PDB entry 7PBO | electron microscopy, 2.90 A resolution | chains A and F of the 10 polymer chains in the assembly

[Chain A (and F)]
Molecule: Holliday junction ATP-dependent DNA helicase RuvB
Source organism: Streptococcus thermophilus
Notes: EC 3.6.4.12; chain F of this document is another copy of the same molecule, construct and numbering; everything in this record applies to it too
UniProt: A0A2U2MES7 (A0A2U2MES7_STRTR); numbering as in UniProt (aligned over 19-333)
Chain sequence (315 residues; each row starts with the number of its first residue):
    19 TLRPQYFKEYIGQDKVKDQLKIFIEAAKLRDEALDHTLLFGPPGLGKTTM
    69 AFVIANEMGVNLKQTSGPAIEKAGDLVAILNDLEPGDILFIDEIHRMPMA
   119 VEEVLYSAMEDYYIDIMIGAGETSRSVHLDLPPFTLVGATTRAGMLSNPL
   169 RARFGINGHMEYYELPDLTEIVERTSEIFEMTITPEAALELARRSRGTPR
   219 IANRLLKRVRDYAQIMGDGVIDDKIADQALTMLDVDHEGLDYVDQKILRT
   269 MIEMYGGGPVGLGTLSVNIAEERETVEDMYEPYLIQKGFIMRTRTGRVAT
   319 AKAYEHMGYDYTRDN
Disordered / not traced: 331-333
Small-molecule neighbours:
  - ADP (adenosine-5'-diphosphate): L20, R21, P22, Y28, I29, P60, P61, G62, L63, G64, K65, T66, T67, Y181, I189, R192, P217, R218, N221
  - ATP-gamma-S: E128, P167, R171
What the authors report for this chain:
  - binding site for ADP: T66

[Chain A / chain F interface]
Pairs across the interface - 31 pairs, chain A then chain F:
  R21(A) - D129(F)  salt bridge
  Q82(A) - Y131(F)  hydrogen bond
  Q82(A) - D133(F)
  P86(A) - E121(F)
  A96(A) - S142(F)
  R114(A) - M117(F)
  R114(A) - E121(F)  salt bridge
  R218(A) - E128(F)  salt bridge
  R218(A) - R171(F)
  R222(A) - A170(F)
  R222(A) - F172(F)
  R222(A) - G173(F)
  K225(A) - D53(F)
  R226(A) - F41(F)
  R226(A) - D53(F)  salt bridge
  R226(A) - G173(F)  hydrogen bond (side chain-backbone)
  R226(A) - I174(F)
  R228(A) - R48(F)
  D229(A) - A44(F)
  D229(A) - R48(F)  salt bridge
  Q232(A) - L47(F)
  Q232(A) - R48(F)  hydrogen bond
  I233(A) - E43(F)
  I233(A) - A44(F)
  M234(A) - I40(F)  hydrophobic
  M250(A) - Q37(F)  hydrogen bond (backbone-side chain)
  Y260(A) - H177(F)
  V285(A) - R310(F)
  V285(A) - T311(F)
  V285(A) - R312(F)
  A288(A) - R310(F)
Interface residues without a listed pair, chain A (25 interface residues in all): F70, A87, I97, Y230, G281, T282, M297
Interface residues without a listed pair, chain F (29 interface residues in all): E50, M135, S144, G162, N166

[Summary]
Chain A and chain F form an interface of 25 and 29 residues respectively; the contacts include 4 hydrogen
bonds and 5 salt bridges. Polar contacts include R21(A)-D129(F), R114(A)-E121(F) and R218(A)-E128(F). Chain A
binds ADP and ATP-gamma-S. The paper reports a binding site for ADP at T66(A).
Both chains are Holliday junction ATP-dependent DNA helicase RuvB (Streptococcus thermophilus). Entry 7PBO
(RuvAB branch migration motor complexed to the Holliday junction - RuvB AAA+ state s4 [t2 dataset]) was
determined by electron microscopy together with 7PBL, 7PBM, 7PBN, 7PBP, 7PBQ, 7PBR and 3 further entries from
the same study.
